PDB entry 3KPO | X-ray diffraction, 2.30 A resolution | chains A and C of the 3 polymer chains in the assembly

[Chain A]
Protein: MHC class I antigen
Organism: Homo sapiens
UniProt: Q2L6G2 (Q2L6G2_HUMAN); residues 1-276 here correspond to UniProt positions 25-300 (UniProt number = residue number + 24)
Sequence (276 residues; row label = number of the first residue in the row):
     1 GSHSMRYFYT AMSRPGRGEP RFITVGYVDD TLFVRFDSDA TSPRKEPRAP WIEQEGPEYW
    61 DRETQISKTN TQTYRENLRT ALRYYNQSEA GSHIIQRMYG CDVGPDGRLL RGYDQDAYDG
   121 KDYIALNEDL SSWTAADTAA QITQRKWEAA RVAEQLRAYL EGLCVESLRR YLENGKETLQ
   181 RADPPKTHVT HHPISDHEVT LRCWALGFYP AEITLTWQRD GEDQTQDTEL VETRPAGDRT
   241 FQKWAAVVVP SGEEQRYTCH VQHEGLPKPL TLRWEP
Disulfide bonds: C101-C164, C203-C259
What the authors report for this chain:
  - specificity-determining residues: L156 (proposed by the authors, not directly observed)

[Chain C]
Protein: EEYLKAWTF, mimotope peptide
Sequence (9 residues; row label = number of the first residue in the row):
     1 EEYLKAWTF

[Chain A / chain C interface]
Residue-residue contacts (42):
  M5(A) - E1(C)
  Y7(A) - E1(C)  hydrogen bond (side chain-backbone)
  Y7(A) - E2(C)
  Y9(A) - E2(C)  hydrogen bond
  T24(A) - E2(C)
  K45(A) - E2(C)  salt bridge
  Y59(A) - E1(C)
  R62(A) - E1(C)  salt bridge
  E63(A) - E1(C)
  E63(A) - E2(C)  hydrogen bond (side chain-backbone)
  I66(A) - E2(C)
  I66(A) - Y3(C)
  S67(A) - E2(C)
  N70(A) - A6(C)
  T73(A) - A6(C)
  T73(A) - T8(C)
  E76(A) - T8(C)  hydrogen bond
  N77(A) - T8(C)
  N77(A) - F9(C)
  T80(A) - F9(C)
  Y84(A) - F9(C)  hydrogen bond (side chain-backbone)
  I95(A) - F9(C)  hydrophobic
  Y99(A) - E2(C)  hydrogen bond
  Y99(A) - Y3(C)  hydrogen bond (side chain-backbone)
  D116(A) - F9(C)
  Y123(A) - F9(C)  hydrophobic
  T143(A) - F9(C)  hydrogen bond (side chain-backbone)
  K146(A) - F9(C)  hydrogen bond (side chain-backbone)
  W147(A) - W7(C)
  W147(A) - T8(C)  hydrogen bond (side chain-backbone)
  V152(A) - W7(C)  hydrophobic
  Q155(A) - Y3(C)
  Q155(A) - W7(C)  hydrogen bond
  L156(A) - W7(C)  hydrophobic
  Y159(A) - E1(C)  hydrogen bond (side chain-backbone)
  Y159(A) - E2(C)
  Y159(A) - Y3(C)  hydrophobic
  L163(A) - E1(C)
  L163(A) - E2(C)
  S167(A) - E1(C)  hydrogen bond (side chain-backbone)
  R170(A) - E1(C)  salt bridge
  Y171(A) - E1(C)  hydrogen bond (side chain-backbone)
Interface residues without a listed pair, chain A (33 interface residues in all): Y74, R97
Interface residues without a listed pair, chain C (9 interface residues in all): L4, K5

[In short]
Chain A and chain C form an interface of 33 and 9 residues respectively; the contacts include 14 hydrogen
bonds and 3 salt bridges. Polar pairs include K45(A)-E2(C), R62(A)-E1(C) and R170(A)-E1(C). From the paper:
the specificity determinant L156(A).
Chain A is MHC class I antigen (Homo sapiens) and chain C is EEYLKAWTF, mimotope peptide; the structure,
Crystal Structure of HLA B*4403 in complex with EEYLKAWTF, a mimotope, was determined by X-ray diffraction
together with 3KPL, 3KPM, 3KPN, 3KPP and 3KPQ from the same study.
